Entry 7XMD (electron microscopy, 2.99 A resolution); this record covers chains A and D of the 4 polymer chains in the assembly.

Chain A:
Molecule: Cytochrome bo(3) ubiquinol oxidase subunit 1
From: Escherichia coli
Notes: EC 7.1.1.3
UniProtKB: P0ABI8 (CYOB_ECOLI); residues 1-663 here = UniProt positions 1-663
Sequence (663 residues; row label = number of the first residue in the row):
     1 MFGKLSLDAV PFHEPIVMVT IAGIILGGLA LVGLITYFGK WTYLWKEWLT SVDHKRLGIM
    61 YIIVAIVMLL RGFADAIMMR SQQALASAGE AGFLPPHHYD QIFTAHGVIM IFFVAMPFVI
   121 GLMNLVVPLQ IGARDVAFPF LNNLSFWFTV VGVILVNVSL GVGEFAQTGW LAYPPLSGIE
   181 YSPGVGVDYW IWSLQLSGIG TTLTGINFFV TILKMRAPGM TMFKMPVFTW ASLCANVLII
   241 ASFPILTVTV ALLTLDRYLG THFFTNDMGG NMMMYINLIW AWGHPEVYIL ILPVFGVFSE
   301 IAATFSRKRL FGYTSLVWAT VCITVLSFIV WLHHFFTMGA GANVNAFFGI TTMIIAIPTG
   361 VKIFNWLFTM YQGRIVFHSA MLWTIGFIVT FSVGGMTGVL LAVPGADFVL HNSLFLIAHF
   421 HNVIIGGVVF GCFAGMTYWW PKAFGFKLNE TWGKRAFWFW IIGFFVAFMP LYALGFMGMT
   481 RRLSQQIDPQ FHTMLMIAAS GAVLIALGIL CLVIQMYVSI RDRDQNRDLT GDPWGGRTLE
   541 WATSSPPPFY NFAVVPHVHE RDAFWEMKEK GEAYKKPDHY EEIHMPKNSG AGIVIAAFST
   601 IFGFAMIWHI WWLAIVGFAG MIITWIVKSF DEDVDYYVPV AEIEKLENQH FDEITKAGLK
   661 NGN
Not modelled in the structure: 1-3, 661-663
Bound ions: heme Fe: His-106, His-421; Cu ion: His-284, His-333, His-334; heme o Fe near His-419 (its only coordinating residue here)
Ligand contacts:
  - heme (HEM): Phe-73, Ala-76, Met-79, Arg-80, Gln-83, Tyr-99, Phe-103, Thr-104, His-106, Gly-107, Met-110, Ile-111, Ala-115, Gly-169, Trp-170, Ile-417, Phe-420, His-421, Ile-424, Ile-425, Val-429, Trp-460, Phe-468, Arg-481, Arg-482, Ile-505
  - heme o (HEO): Trp-170, Trp-280, Val-287, Tyr-288, Ile-291, His-333, His-334, Thr-352, Ile-355, Ala-356, Ile-357, Thr-359, Gly-360, Ile-363, Phe-364, Phe-391, Ser-392, Gly-395, Met-396, Gly-398, Val-399, Leu-401, Ala-402, Asp-407, His-411, Asn-412, Leu-416, His-419, Phe-420, Val-423, Ile-424, Val-428, Arg-481
  - JYR (methyl 3-oxidanyl-5-[oxidanyl(oxidanylidene)-$L4-azanyl]-1-benzothiophene-2-carboxylate): Met-18, Ile-21, Arg-71, Ala-74, Asp-75, Met-78, His-98, Gln-101, Ile-102, Ala-105, Leu-160, Phe-165
UniProt features mapped onto this chain:
  - binding site (ubiquinone-8): Arg-71, Asp-75, His-98
  - binding site (heme b): His-106, Trp-170, His-421, Arg-481, Arg-482
  - binding site (Cu(2+)): His-284, His-333, His-334
  - binding site (Fe(II)-heme o): Tyr-288, His-411, His-419
  - cross-link: His-284 to Tyr-288 (1'-histidyl-3'-tyrosine (His-Tyr))
From the paper describing this entry:
  - binding site for JYR: Arg-71, Asp-75

Chain D:
Molecule: Cytochrome bo(3) ubiquinol oxidase subunit 4
From: Escherichia coli
UniProtKB: P0ABJ6 (CYOD_ECOLI); numbering as in UniProt (aligned over 1-109)
Sequence (109 residues; row label = number of the first residue in the row):
     1 MSHSTDHSGA SHGSVKTYMT GFILSIILTV IPFWMVMTGA ASPAVILGTI LAMAVVQVLV
    61 HLVCFLHMNT KSDEGWNMTA FVFTVLIIAI LVVGSIWIMW NLNYNMMMH
Not modelled in the structure: 1-13

Interface between chain A and chain D:
Contacting residue pairs - 35 pairs, chain A then chain D:
  Leu-213(A) with Trp-76(D), hydrophobic
  Lys-214(A) with Asp-73(D), salt bridge
  Met-222(A) with Trp-76(D), hydrophobic
  Val-237(A) with Phe-83(D), hydrophobic
  Ile-245(A) with Leu-91(D), hydrophobic
  Asn-271(A) with Met-99(D); Asn-103(D), hydrogen bond
  Met-273(A) with Met-99(D), hydrophobic; Leu-102(D), hydrophobic; Met-106(D), hydrophobic
  Met-274(A) with Met-99(D)
  Asn-277(A) with Ser-95(D), hydrogen bond; Ile-98(D)
  Phe-328(A) with Ile-87(D), hydrophobic; Ile-90(D)
  Ile-329(A) with Ile-90(D), hydrophobic
  Trp-331(A) with Ile-90(D); Gly-94(D); Ser-95(D); Ile-98(D)
  Leu-332(A) with Ile-98(D), hydrophobic
  Phe-335(A) with Ile-98(D), hydrophobic
  Met-338(A) with Leu-102(D), hydrophobic; Met-106(D)
  Gly-339(A) with Leu-102(D); Asn-105(D)
  Ala-340(A) with Leu-102(D); Asn-105(D)
  Gly-341(A) with Asn-105(D), hydrogen bond (backbone-side chain)
  Val-344(A) with Trp-97(D), hydrophobic; Ile-98(D), hydrophobic; Asn-101(D)
  Phe-347(A) with Trp-97(D), hydrophobic
  Phe-348(A) with Trp-97(D), hydrophobic; Ile-98(D), hydrophobic
Also at the interface, not in a pair above, chain A (26 interface residues in all): Phe-209, Ala-241, Ala-281, Thr-324, Asn-343

Summary:
Chain A and chain D form an interface of 26 and 16 residues respectively, with 3 hydrogen bonds and 1 salt
bridge. Polar contacts include Lys-214(A)/Asp-73(D), Asn-271(A)/Asn-103(D) and Asn-277(A)/Ser-95(D). Ligands
of chain A: heme o, heme and compound JYR. The paper reports a binding site for JYR at Arg-71(A) and
Asp-75(A).
Chain A is Cytochrome bo(3) ubiquinol oxidase subunit 1 and chain D is Cytochrome bo(3) ubiquinol oxidase
subunit 4, both from Escherichia coli; the structure, Cryo-EM structure of Cytochrome bo3 from Escherichia
coli, the structure complexed with an allosteric inhibitor N4, was determined by electron microscopy,
deposited together with 7XMC.
